1UDH - chain A; structure by X-ray diffraction, 1.75 A resolution.

== Chain A ==
Molecule: Uracil-DNA glycosylase
From: Herpes simplex virus (type 1 / strain 17)
Notes: EC 3.2.2.3
Reference sequence: P10186 (UNG_HHV11); residues 1-244 here correspond to UniProt positions 91-334 (UniProt number = residue number + 90)
Amino-acid sequence (244 residues; row label = number of the first residue in the row):
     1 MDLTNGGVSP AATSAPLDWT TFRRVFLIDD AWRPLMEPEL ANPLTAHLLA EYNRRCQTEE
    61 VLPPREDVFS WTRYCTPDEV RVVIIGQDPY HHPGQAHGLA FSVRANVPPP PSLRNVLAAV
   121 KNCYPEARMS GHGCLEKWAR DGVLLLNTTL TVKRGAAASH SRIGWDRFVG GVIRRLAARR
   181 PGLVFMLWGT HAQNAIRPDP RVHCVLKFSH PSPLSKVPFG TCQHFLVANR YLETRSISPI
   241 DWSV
Unresolved in the structure: 1-16
UniProt features mapped onto this chain:
  - active site: D88 (Proton acceptor)

== Summary ==
Curated annotation (UniProt) lists active-site residue D88.
Chain A is Uracil-DNA glycosylase (Herpes simplex virus (type 1 / strain 17)); the structure, The structural
basis of specific base excision repair by uracil-DNA glycosylase, was determined by X-ray diffraction together
with 1LAU and 1UDG from the same study.
